Entry 4KGC (X-ray diffraction, 2.69 A resolution); this record covers chains G and J of the 10 polymer chains in the assembly.

# Chain G
Protein: Histone H2A
From: Xenopus laevis
UniProtKB: Q6AZJ8 (Q6AZJ8_XENLA); residues 0-129 here correspond to UniProt positions 1-130 (UniProt number = residue number + 1)
Chain sequence (130 residues; numbered 0 to 129; the number before each row is that of its first residue; numbering starts at 0):
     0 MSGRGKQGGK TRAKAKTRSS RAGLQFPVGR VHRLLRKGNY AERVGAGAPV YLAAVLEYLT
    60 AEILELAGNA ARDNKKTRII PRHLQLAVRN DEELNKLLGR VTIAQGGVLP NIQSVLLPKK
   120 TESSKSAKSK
Unresolved in the structure: 0-13, 120-129
Ion coordination: Ru ion near Glu64 (its only coordinating residue here)
Small-molecule neighbours:
  - HRU ((ethane-1,2-diamine-kappa~2~N,N')[(1,2,3,4,5,6-eta)-1-methyl-4-(propan-2-yl)cyclohexane-1,2,3,4,5,6-hexayl]ruthenium), molecule 1: Arg35, Asn38, Ala40, Glu41
  - HRU, molecule 2: Tyr57, Ala60, Glu61, Glu64
What the authors report for this chain:
  - binding site for HRU: Glu41

# Chain J
Molecule: 145-nt DNA strand
Sequence (145 nucleotides; row label = number of the first residue in the row; numbers below 1 keep their minus sign (DA-72 is residue -72)):
   -72 ATCAATATCC ACCTGCAGAT ACTACCAAAA GTGTATTTGG AAACTGCTCC ATCAAAAGGC
   -12 ATGTTCAGCT GATTCAGCTG AACATGCCTT TTGATGGAGC AGTTTCCAAA TACACTTTTG
    48 GTAGTATCTG CAGGTGGATA TTGAT
Ion coordination: Ru ion near DG-15 (its only coordinating residue here)
Small-molecule neighbours: HRU ((ethane-1,2-diamine-kappa~2~N,N')[(1,2,3,4,5,6-eta)-1-methyl-4-(propan-2-yl)cyclohexane-1,2,3,4,5,6-hexayl]ruthenium): DG13, DC14, DC15

# Chain G / chain J interface
Residue-residue contacts - 12 pairs, chain G then chain J:
  Ala14(G) - DG-42(J)  phosphate contact
  Lys15(G) - DA-43(J)  phosphate contact
  Lys15(G) - DG-42(J)  hydrogen bond to the phosphate
  Thr16(G) - DA-43(J)  sugar contact
  Arg17(G) - DA-43(J)  salt bridge to the phosphate
  Arg20(G) - DG-42(J)  salt bridge to the phosphate
  Gly28(G) - DA-44(J)  sugar contact
  Gly28(G) - DA-43(J)  phosphate contact
  Arg32(G) - DA-44(J)  salt bridge to the phosphate
  Arg42(G) - DT-36(J)  hydrogen bond to the sugar
  Arg42(G) - DT-35(J)  sugar contact
  Arg77(G) - DA-54(J)  sugar contact
Also at the interface, not in a pair above, chain G (10 interface residues in all): Arg29
Also at the interface, not in a pair above, chain J (9 interface residues in all): DG-55, DA-45, DT-37

# Summary
Chain G and chain J form an interface of 10 and 9 residues respectively, with 2 hydrogen bonds and 3 salt
bridges. Polar contacts include Arg42(G)-DT-36(J), Lys15(G)-DG-42(J) and Arg17(G)-DA-43(J). Ligands of chain
G: compound HRU. Ligands of chain J: compound HRU. The paper reports a binding site for HRU at Glu41(G).
Chain G is Histone H2A (Xenopus laevis) and chain J is a 145-nt DNA strand; the structure, Nucleosome Core
Particle Containing (ETA6-P-CYMENE)-(1, 2-ETHYLENEDIAMINE)-RUTHENIUM, was determined by X-ray diffraction.
